Entry 8Y5G (electron microscopy, 3.00 A resolution); this record covers chains B and D of the 4 polymer chains in the assembly.

== Chain B ==
Name: Spermidine/putrescine ABC transporter permease PotB
Source organism: Escherichia coli
Reference sequence: A0A3L9I213 (A0A3L9I213_ECOLX); residues 7-279 here = UniProt positions 7-279
Chain sequence (273 residues; numbered 7 to 279; the number before each row is that of its first residue):
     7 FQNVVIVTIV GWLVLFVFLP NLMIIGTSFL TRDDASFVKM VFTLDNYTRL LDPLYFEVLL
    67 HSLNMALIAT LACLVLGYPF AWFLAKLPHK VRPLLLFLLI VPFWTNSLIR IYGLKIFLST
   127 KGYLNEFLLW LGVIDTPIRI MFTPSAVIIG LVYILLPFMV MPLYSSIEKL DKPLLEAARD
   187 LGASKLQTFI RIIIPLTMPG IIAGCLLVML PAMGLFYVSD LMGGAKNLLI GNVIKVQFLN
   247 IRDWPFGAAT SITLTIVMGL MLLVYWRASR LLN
Ligand contacts: spermidine (SPD): S113, I160, L161, F164, L213, P217, Y223
What the authors report for this chain:
  - binding site for spermidine: S113, I160, F164, L213, Y223

== Chain D ==
Name: Spermidine/putrescine import ATP-binding protein PotA
Source organism: Escherichia coli
Notes: EC 7.6.2.11
Reference sequence: A0A2K3TLI6 (A0A2K3TLI6_ECOLX); residue numbers follow UniProt; this construct covers 16-373
Chain sequence (358 residues; each row starts with the number of its first residue):
    16 PLVQLAGIRK CFDGKEVIPQ LDLTINNGEF LTLLGPSGCG KTTVLRLIAG LETVDSGRIM
    76 LDNEDITHVP AENRYVNTVF QSYALFPHMT VFENVAFGLR MQKTPAAEIT PRVMEALRMV
   136 QLETFAQRKP HQLSGGQQQR VAIARAVVNK PRLLLLDQSL SALDYKLRKQ MQNELKALQR
   196 KLGITFVFVT HDQEEALTMS DRIVVMRDGR IEQDGTPREI YEEPKNLFVA GFIGEINMFN
   256 ATVIERLDEQ RVRANVEGRE CNIYVNFAVE PGQKLHVLLR PEDLRVEEIN DDNHAEGLIG
   316 YVRERNYKGM TLESVVELEN GKMVMVSEFF NEDDPDFDHS LDQKMAINWV ESWEVVLA
Construct notes: conflict H83 (Leu in A0A2K3TLI6), A283 (Gly in A0A2K3TLI6); engineered mutation Q173 (Glu in A0A2K3TLI6)
Bound ions: Mg2+ site 1 near F345 (its only coordinating residue here); Mg2+ site 2 near D348 (its only coordinating residue here)

== Interface between chain B and chain D ==
Residue-residue contacts - 30 pairs, chain B then chain D:
  K178(B) with R61(D)
  L180(B) with A99(D); F101(D); P102(D)
  E182(B) with L66(D)
  A183(B) with F95(D), hydrophobic; A99(D), hydrophobic; R160(D)
  R185(B) with A86(D); E87(D), salt bridge
  D186(B) with V91(D); N92(D); T93(D), hydrogen bond (side chain-backbone)
  L187(B) with G113(D); M116(D); Q117(D); N164(D)
  G188(B) with E87(D); M116(D)
  A189(B) with E87(D); M116(D)
  R197(B) with H103(D), hydrogen bond (backbone-side chain); M104(D); R115(D); M116(D)
  I198(B) with F101(D), hydrophobic; F112(D), hydrophobic
  L202(B) with H103(D)
  L277(B) with K144(D)
  L278(B) with P102(D)
Interface residues without a listed pair, chain B (18 interface residues in all): P179, A184, Q193, P201
Interface residues without a listed pair, chain D (23 interface residues in all): P85, S97

== Overview ==
18 residues of chain B and 23 residues of chain D are in contact, with 2 hydrogen bonds and 1 salt bridge.
Among the polar pairs are R185(B)-E87(D), D186(B)-T93(D) and R197(B)-H103(D). Chain B binds spermidine. From
the paper: a binding site for spermidine at S113(B), I160(B) and F164(B) among others.
Chain B is Spermidine/putrescine ABC transporter permease PotB and chain D is Spermidine/putrescine import
ATP-binding protein PotA, both from Escherichia coli; the structure, Cryo-EM structure of E.coli spermidine
transporter PotABC with spermidine, was determined by electron microscopy together with 8Y5F, 8Y5H, 8Y5I and
8ZX1 from the same study.
